Entry 6H39 (X-ray diffraction, 2.50 A resolution); this record covers chains A and B of the 28 polymer chains in the assembly.

== Chain A ==
Name: Proteasome subunit alpha type-2
Source organism: Saccharomyces cerevisiae (strain ATCC 204508 / S288c)
Notes: EC 3.4.25.1
UniProtKB: P23639 (PSA2_YEAST); residues 1-250 here = UniProt positions 1-250
Chain sequence (250 residues; numbered 1 to 250; the number before each row is that of its first residue):
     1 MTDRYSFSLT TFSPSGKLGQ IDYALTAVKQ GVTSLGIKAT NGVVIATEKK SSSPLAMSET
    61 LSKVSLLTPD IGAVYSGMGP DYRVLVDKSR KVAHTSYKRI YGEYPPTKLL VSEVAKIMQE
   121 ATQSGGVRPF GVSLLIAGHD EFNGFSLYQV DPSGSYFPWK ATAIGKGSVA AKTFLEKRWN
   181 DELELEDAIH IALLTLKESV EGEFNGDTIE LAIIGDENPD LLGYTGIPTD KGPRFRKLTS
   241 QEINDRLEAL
Curated features (UniProtKB/Swiss-Prot):
  - cross-link: Lys108 (Glycyl lysine isopeptide (Lys-Gly) (interchain with G-Cter in ubiquitin))

== Chain B ==
Name: Proteasome subunit alpha type-3
Source organism: Saccharomyces cerevisiae (strain ATCC 204508 / S288c)
Notes: EC 3.4.25.1
UniProtKB: P23638 (PSA3_YEAST); residues 0-257 here correspond to UniProt positions 1-258 (UniProt number = residue number + 1)
Chain sequence (258 residues; row label = number of the first residue in the row; numbering starts at 0):
     0 MGSRRYDSRT TIFSPEGRLY QVEYALESIS HAGTAIGIMA SDGIVLAAER KVTSTLLEQD
    60 TSTEKLYKLN DKIAVAVAGL TADAEILINT ARIHAQNYLK TYNEDIPVEI LVRRLSDIKQ
   120 GYTQHGGLRP FGVSFIYAGY DDRYGYQLYT SNPSGNYTGW KAISVGANTS AAQTLLQMDY
   180 KDDMKVDDAI ELALKTLSKT TDSSALTYDR LEFATIRKGA NDGEVYQKIF KPQEIKDILV
   240 KTGITKKDED EEADEDMK
Not modelled in the structure: 0, 245-257
Curated features (UniProtKB/Swiss-Prot):
  - cross-link (Glycyl lysine isopeptide (Lys-Gly)): Lys99 (interchain with G-Cter in ubiquitin), Lys198 (interchain with G-Cter in ubiquitin), Lys230 (interchain with G-Cter in ubiquitin)

== Interface between chain A and chain B ==
Residue-residue contacts - 56 pairs, chain A then chain B:
  Arg4(A) - Ser2(B)  hydrogen bond (backbone-side chain)
  Tyr5(A) - Ser2(B)
  Tyr5(A) - Tyr5(B)
  Ser6(A) - Gly125(B)
  Ser6(A) - Leu127(B)
  Phe7(A) - Ser2(B)
  Phe7(A) - Tyr5(B)
  Phe7(A) - Asp6(B)
  Phe7(A) - Gly126(B)
  Ser8(A) - Gly126(B)  hydrogen bond (backbone-backbone)
  Ser8(A) - Leu127(B)
  Ser8(A) - Arg128(B)  hydrogen bond (side chain-backbone)
  Thr10(A) - Arg128(B)
  Thr11(A) - Ser7(B)
  Thr11(A) - Thr9(B)
  Thr11(A) - Gln20(B)
  Phe12(A) - Gln20(B)
  Phe12(A) - Tyr23(B)
  Phe12(A) - Arg128(B)
  Phe12(A) - Pro129(B)
  Phe12(A) - Gly131(B)
  Ser13(A) - Tyr23(B)
  Pro14(A) - Tyr23(B)  hydrophobic
  Pro14(A) - Glu26(B)
  Ser15(A) - Glu26(B)
  Gly16(A) - Tyr23(B)
  Gly16(A) - Ser27(B)  hydrogen bond (backbone-side chain)
  Leu18(A) - Arg128(B)
  Lys38(A) - Glu57(B)  salt bridge
  Ser112(A) - Glu84(B)
  Lys116(A) - Ile85(B)
  Gln119(A) - Ala81(B)
  Gln119(A) - Asp82(B)  hydrogen bond
  Gln119(A) - Ile85(B)
  Gln119(A) - Arg128(B)
  Thr122(A) - Arg128(B)  hydrogen bond (backbone-side chain)
  Gln123(A) - Tyr121(B)
  Gln123(A) - Leu127(B)
  Gln123(A) - Arg128(B)  hydrogen bond (side chain-backbone)
  Gln123(A) - Phe130(B)
  Gly125(A) - Leu127(B)
  Ser153(A) - Ala81(B)
  Gly154(A) - Ala81(B)
  Ser155(A) - Ala81(B)
  Tyr156(A) - Glu84(B)  hydrogen bond
  Pro158(A) - Leu56(B)
  Pro158(A) - Glu57(B)
  Pro158(A) - Thr60(B)
  Pro158(A) - Ser61(B)
  Trp159(A) - Leu55(B)
  Lys160(A) - Leu55(B)  hydrogen bond (backbone-backbone)
  Lys160(A) - Glu57(B)
  Ala161(A) - Leu55(B)
  Leu175(A) - Leu55(B)
  Glu176(A) - Thr54(B)
  Glu176(A) - Leu55(B)
Other interface residues (no listed pair), chain A (34 interface residues in all): Ser124, Tyr148, Phe157, Lys172
Other interface residues (no listed pair), chain B (32 interface residues in all): Ala24, His30, Ser53, Leu79, Thr80

== Summary ==
Chain A and chain B form an interface of 34 and 32 residues respectively, with 9 hydrogen bonds and 1 salt
bridge. Polar contacts include Lys38(A)-Glu57(B), Arg4(A)-Ser2(B) and Ser8(A)-Arg128(B).
Here chain A is Proteasome subunit alpha type-2 and chain B is Proteasome subunit alpha type-3, both from
Saccharomyces cerevisiae (strain ATCC 204508 / S288c). Entry 6H39 (Yeast 20S proteasome in complex with the
peptidic non-covalent binding inhibitor RTS-V5) was determined by X-ray diffraction, deposited together with
6CW8.
